Entry 5ZSM (X-ray diffraction, 2.50 A resolution); this record covers chains B and E of the 4 polymer chains in the assembly.

[Chain B]
Molecule: Toll-like receptor 7
From: Macaca mulatta
UniProtKB: B3Y653 (B3Y653_MACMU); residue numbers follow UniProt; this construct covers 27-839
Sequence (823 residues; row label = number of the first residue in the row):
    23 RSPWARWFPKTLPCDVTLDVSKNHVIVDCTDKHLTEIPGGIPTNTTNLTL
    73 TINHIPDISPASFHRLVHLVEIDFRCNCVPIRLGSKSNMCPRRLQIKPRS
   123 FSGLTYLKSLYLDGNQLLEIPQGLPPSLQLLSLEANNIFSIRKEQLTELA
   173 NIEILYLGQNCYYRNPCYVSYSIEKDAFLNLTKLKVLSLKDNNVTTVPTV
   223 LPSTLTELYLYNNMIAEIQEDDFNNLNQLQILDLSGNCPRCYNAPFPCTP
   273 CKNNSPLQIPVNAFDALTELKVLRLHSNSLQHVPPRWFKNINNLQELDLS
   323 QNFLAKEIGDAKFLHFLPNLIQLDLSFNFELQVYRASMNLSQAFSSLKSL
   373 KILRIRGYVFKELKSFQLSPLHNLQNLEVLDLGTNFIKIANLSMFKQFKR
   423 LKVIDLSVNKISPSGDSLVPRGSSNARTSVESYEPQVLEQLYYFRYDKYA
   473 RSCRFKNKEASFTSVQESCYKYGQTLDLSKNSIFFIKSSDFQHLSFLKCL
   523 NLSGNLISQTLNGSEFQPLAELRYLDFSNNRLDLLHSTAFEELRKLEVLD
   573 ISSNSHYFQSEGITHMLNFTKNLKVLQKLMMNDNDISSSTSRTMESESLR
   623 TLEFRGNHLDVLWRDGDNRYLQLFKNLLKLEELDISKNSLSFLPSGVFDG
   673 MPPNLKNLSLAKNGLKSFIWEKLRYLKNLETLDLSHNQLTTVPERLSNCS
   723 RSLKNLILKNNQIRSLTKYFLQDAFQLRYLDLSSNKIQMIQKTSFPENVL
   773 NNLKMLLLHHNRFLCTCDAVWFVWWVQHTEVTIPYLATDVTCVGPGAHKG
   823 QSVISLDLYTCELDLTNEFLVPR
Not modelled in the structure: 23-26, 436-457, 479-489, 836-845
Disulfides: Cys36-Cys51, Cys98-Cys475, Cys100-Cys112, Cys183-Cys189, Cys260-Cys273, Cys263-Cys270, Cys491-Cys521, Cys787-Cys814, Cys789-Cys833
Covalently attached groups: N-acetylglucosamine (NAG) linked to Asn69, Asn215, Asn361, Asn413, Asn523, Asn534, Asn590, Asn679, Asn720
Sequence notes: expression tag (23-26, 840-845); engineered mutation Gln167 (Asn in B3Y653), Gln389 (Asn in B3Y653), Gln488 (Asn in B3Y653), Gln799 (Asn in B3Y653)
Ligand contacts:
  - GGUCCC (9K9; 2-amino-9-[(2S,3aR,4R,6R,6aR)-2-hydroxy-6-(hydroxymethyl)-2-oxotetrahydro-2H-2lambda~5~-furo[3,4-d][1,3,2]dioxaphosphol-4-yl]-3,9-dihydro-6H-purin-6-one), molecule 1: Tyr264, Phe351, Leu353, Gln354, Val355, Tyr356, Val381, Phe408, Lys432
  - GGUCCC (9K9), molecule 2: Thr532, Asp555, Leu557, Gly584, Ile585, Thr586

[Chain E]
Molecule: 6-nt RNA strand
Sequence (6 nucleotides; row label = number of the first residue in the row; numbering starts at 0):
     0 GGUCCC
Not modelled in the structure: 0

[Chain B / chain E interface]
Pairs across the interface - 36 pairs, chain B then chain E:
  Ile74(B) - G1(E)  base contact
  His76(B) - G1(E)  base contact
  Arg97(B) - U2(E)  hydrogen bond to the base
  Cys98(B) - G1(E)  base contact
  Cys98(B) - U2(E)  base contact
  Val101(B) - G1(E)  sugar contact
  Leu105(B) - G1(E)  sugar contact
  Leu105(B) - U2(E)  phosphate contact
  Leu105(B) - C3(E)  phosphate contact
  Gly106(B) - G1(E)  sugar contact
  Ser107(B) - G1(E)  sugar contact
  Asn110(B) - G1(E)  hydrogen bond to the base
  Asp135(B) - U2(E)  base contact
  Glu156(B) - U2(E)  hydrogen bond to the base
  Ala157(B) - U2(E)  base contact
  Gln181(B) - U2(E)  hydrogen bond to the base
  Gln181(B) - C3(E)  phosphate contact
  Tyr184(B) - U2(E)  hydrogen bond to the phosphate
  Tyr184(B) - C3(E)  hydrogen bond to the phosphate
  Arg186(B) - C3(E)  salt bridge to the phosphate
  Arg186(B) - C5(E)  base contact
  Gln462(B) - C4(E)  hydrogen bond to the sugar
  Arg467(B) - C3(E)  hydrogen bond to the sugar
  Arg467(B) - C4(E)  hydrogen bond to the sugar
  Tyr468(B) - C4(E)  hydrogen bond to the phosphate
  Asp469(B) - C3(E)  hydrogen bond to the sugar
  Lys470(B) - C3(E)  sugar contact
  Ala472(B) - U2(E)  sugar contact
  Ala472(B) - C3(E)  sugar contact
  Arg473(B) - U2(E)  hydrogen bond to the sugar
  Ser474(B) - U2(E)  base contact
  Ser474(B) - C3(E)  base contact
  Cys475(B) - G1(E)  hydrogen bond to the phosphate
  Cys475(B) - U2(E)  hydrogen bond to the phosphate
  Arg476(B) - G1(E)  hydrogen bond to the sugar
  Arg476(B) - U2(E)  salt bridge to the phosphate
Interface residues without a listed pair, chain B (26 interface residues in all): Leu463

[In short]
Chain B and chain E form an interface of 26 and 5 residues respectively, with 15 hydrogen bonds and 2 salt
bridges. Among the polar pairs are Arg97(B)-U2(E), Asn110(B)-G1(E) and Glu156(B)-U2(E). Chain B binds GGUCCC.
Chain B is Toll-like receptor 7 (Macaca mulatta) and chain E is a 6-nt RNA strand; the structure, Crystal
structure of monkey TLR7 in complex with GGUCCC, was determined by X-ray diffraction, deposited together with
5ZSA, 5ZSB, 5ZSC, 5ZSD, 5ZSE, 5ZSL and 5ZSN.
